PDB entry 4GUG | X-ray diffraction, 1.62 A resolution | chains A and B

[Chain A (and B)]
Protein: 3-dehydroquinate dehydratase
Source organism: Salmonella enterica subsp. enterica serovar Typhimurium
Notes: EC 4.2.1.10; chain B of this document is another copy of the same molecule, construct and numbering; everything in this record applies to it too
Reference sequence: P58687 (AROD_SALTY); residues 1-252 here = UniProt positions 1-252
Sequence (276 residues; each row starts with the number of its first residue; numbers below 1 keep their minus sign (Met-23 is residue -23)):
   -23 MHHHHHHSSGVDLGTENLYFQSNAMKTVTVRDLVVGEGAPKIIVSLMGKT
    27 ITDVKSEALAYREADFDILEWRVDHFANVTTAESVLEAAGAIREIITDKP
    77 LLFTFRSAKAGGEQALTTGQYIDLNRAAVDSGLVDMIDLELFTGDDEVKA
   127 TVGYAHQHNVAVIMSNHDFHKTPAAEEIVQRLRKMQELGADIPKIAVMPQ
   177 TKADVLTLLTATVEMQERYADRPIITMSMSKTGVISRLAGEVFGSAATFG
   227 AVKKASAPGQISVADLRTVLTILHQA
Unresolved in the structure: -23 to 0, 230-233, 252 (chain B: -23 to 2, 85-88, 252)
Sequence notes: expression tag (-23 to 0); engineered mutation Ala86 (Glu in P58687)
Curated features (UniProtKB/Swiss-Prot):
  - active site: His143 (Proton donor/acceptor), Lys170 (Schiff-base intermediate with substrate)
  - binding site (3-dehydroquinate): Ser21, Glu46 to Arg48, Arg82, Arg213, Ser232, Gln236
  - mutagenesis: Lys170 (K170M: Abolishes enzyme activity and 1.5-fold reduction of the affinity for 3-dehydroquinate), Ser232 (S232A: Reduces enzyme activity 50-fold), Gln236 (Q236A: Nearly abolishes enzyme activity)
Small-molecule neighbours: 3-dehydroshikimate (3DS; (4S,5R)-4,5-dihydroxy-3-oxocyclohex-1-ene-1-carboxylic acid): Glu46, Arg48, Arg82, His143, Lys170, Ala172, Met203, Met205, Arg213, Phe225, Gln236
Reported in the primary citation:
  - catalytic residues: Lys170
  - binding site for 3-dehydroshikimate: Arg82, Lys170, Gln236
  - conformationally variable residues (order/disorder transition, side-chain flip): Arg82, His143, Lys229 to Ala233
  - catalytic residues: His143 (citing earlier work)
  - mutagenesis - E86A (17-fold): decreased catalytic activity

[Interface between chain A and chain B]
Residue-residue contacts (36; chain A residue first):
  Lys178(A) with Glu193(B); Val218(B), hydrogen bond (side chain-backbone); Phe219(B)
  Val181(A) with Phe219(B), hydrophobic
  Leu182(A) with Leu185(B); Thr186(B); Phe219(B), hydrophobic
  Leu185(A) with Leu182(B)
  Thr186(A) with Leu182(B)
  Glu193(A) with Lys178(B)
  Lys207(A) with Val218(B); Gln251(B)
  Thr208(A) with Val218(B)
  Val210(A) with Leu249(B), hydrophobic
  Ile211(A) with Ile211(B), hydrophobic; Ala215(B), hydrophobic; Phe219(B), hydrophobic
  Leu214(A) with Leu249(B), hydrophobic
  Ala215(A) with Ile211(B), hydrophobic
  Val218(A) with Lys178(B), hydrogen bond (backbone-side chain); Thr208(B)
  Phe219(A) with Lys178(B); Val181(B), hydrophobic; Leu182(B), hydrophobic; Ile211(B), hydrophobic
  Asp241(A) with Ile248(B); Gln251(B), hydrogen bond
  Thr244(A) with Thr244(B); Ile248(B)
  Val245(A) with Ile248(B), hydrophobic
  Ile248(A) with Ile237(B), hydrophobic; Asp241(B); Val245(B), hydrophobic
  Leu249(A) with Val210(B), hydrophobic; Leu214(B), hydrophobic
  Gln251(A) with Asp241(B)
Interface residues without a listed pair, chain A (23 interface residues in all): Ala179, Val189, Ile237
Interface residues without a listed pair, chain B (23 interface residues in all): Val189, Gln192, Lys207

[In short]
Chain A and chain B each contribute 23 residues to their interface, with 3 hydrogen bonds. Polar pairs include
Lys178(A)-Val218(B) and Asp241(A)-Gln251(B). Bound to chain A: 3-dehydroshikimate. The paper reports catalytic
residues Lys170(A) and His143(A); E86A of chain A reduces catalytic activity.
Chain A and chain B are both 3-dehydroquinate dehydratase (Salmonella enterica subsp. enterica serovar
Typhimurium); the structure, 1.62 Angstrom Crystal Structure of the Salmonella enterica 3-Dehydroquinate
Dehydratase (aroD) E86A Mutant in Complex with ..., was determined by X-ray diffraction, deposited together
with 4GUF and 4GUH.
